6BVJ - chains A and B of the 3 polymer chains in the assembly; structure by X-ray diffraction, 1.75 A resolution.

[Chain A]
Protein: GTPase HRas
Organism: Homo sapiens
Reference sequence: P01112 (RASH_HUMAN); residues 1-166 here = UniProt positions 1-166
Chain sequence (167 residues; numbered 0 to 166; the number before each row is that of its first residue; numbering starts at 0):
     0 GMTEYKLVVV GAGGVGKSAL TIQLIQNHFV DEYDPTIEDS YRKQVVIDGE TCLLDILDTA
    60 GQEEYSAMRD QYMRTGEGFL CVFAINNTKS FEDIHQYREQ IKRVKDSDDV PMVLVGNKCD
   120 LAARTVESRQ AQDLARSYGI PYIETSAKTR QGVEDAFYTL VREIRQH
Not modelled in the structure: 0
Modified residues: Cys51 (S-hydroxycysteine; CSO)
Construct notes: expression tag (0)
Bound ions: Mg2+: Ser17, Thr35 (together with GMP-PNP)
Ligand contacts: GMP-PNP (GNP; phosphoaminophosphonic acid-guanylate ester): Ala11, Gly12, Gly13, Val14, Gly15, Lys16, Ser17, Ala18, Phe28, Val29, Asp30, Glu31, Tyr32, Asp33, Pro34, Thr35, Thr58, Ala59, Gly60, Gln61, Asn116, Lys117, Asp119, Leu120, Ser145, Ala146, Lys147
UniProt features mapped onto this chain:
  - region: His166 (Hypervariable region)
  - motif: Tyr32 to Tyr40 (Effector region)
  - binding site (GTP): Gly13 to Ala18, Val29 to Thr35, Ala59, Gly60, Asn116 to Asp119, Ser145 to Lys147
  - modified residue: Met1 (N-acetylmethionine), Thr2 (N-acetylthreonine), Cys118 (S-nitrosocysteine)
  - glycosylation: Thr35 (Microbial infection: O-linked (Glc) threonine)
  - natural variant: Gly12 (G12A: In CSTLO; G12C: In CSTLO; G12D: In CSTLO; G12E: In CSTLO; G12S: In CSTLO and CMEMS; G12V: In CSTLO, bladder carcinoma and CMEMS), Gly13 (G13C: In CSTLO; G13D: In CSTLO; G13R: In SFM), Gln22 (Q22K: In CMEMS), Glu37 (E37EE: In CSTLO), Thr58 (T58I: In CSTLO), Gln61 (Q61K: In NMTC2; Q61L: In melanoma), Glu63 (E63K: In CMEMS), Ser89 (S89C: Found in a patient with severe fetal hydrops and pleural effusion; uncertain significance), Lys117 (K117R: In CSTLO), Ala146 (A146T: In CSTLO; A146V: In CSTLO)
  - mutagenesis: Ser17 (S17N: Dominant negative. Prevents PLCE1 EGF-induced recruitment to plasma membrane. No effect on subcellular location of isoform 2), Asn26 (N26G: Loss of interaction with PLCE1; when associated with V-12), Val29 (V29A: No effect on interaction with PLCE1; when associated with V-12), Tyr32 (Y32F: Loss of interaction and recruitment to plasma membrane of PLCE1; when associated with V-12), Pro34 (P34G: No effect on interaction with PLCE1; when associated with V-12), Thr35 (T35S: Loss of interaction with PLCE1; when associated with V-12), Glu37 (E37G: No effect on interaction with PLCE1; when associated with V-12), Asp38 (D38N: No effect on interaction with PLCE1; when associated with V-12), Ser39 (S39C: No effect on interaction with PLCE1; when associated with V-12), Ala59 (A59T: Loss of GTPase activity and creation of an autophosphorylation site), Gln61 (Q61I: Moderately increased transformation of cultured cell lines; Q61R: Promotes interaction with SHOC2 and PP1C; Q61V: Strongly increased transformation of cultured cell lines), Ala83 (A83T: GTP-binding activity reduced by factor of 30), 4 further mutagenesis entries in UniProt

[Chain B]
Protein: Son of sevenless homolog 1
Organism: Homo sapiens
Reference sequence: Q07889 (SOS1_HUMAN); residue numbers follow UniProt; this construct covers 566-1046
Chain sequence (482 residues; numbered 565 to 1046; the number before each row is that of its first residue):
   565 GQMRLPSADV YRFAEPDSEE NIIFEENMQP KAGIPIIKAG TVIKLIERLT YHMYADPNFV
   625 RTFLTTYRSF CKPQELLSLI IERFEIPEPE PTEADRIAIE NGDQPLSAEL KRFRKEYIQP
   685 VQLRVLNVCR HWVEHHFYDF ERDAYLLQRM EEFIGTVRGK AMKKWVESIT KIIQRKKIAR
   745 DNGPGHNITF QSSPPTVEWH ISRPGHIETF DLLTLHPIEI ARQLTLLESD LYRAVQPSEL
   805 VGSVWTKEDK EINSPNLLKM IRHTTNLTLW FEKCIVETEN LEERVAVVSR IIEILQVFQE
   865 LNNFNGVLEV VSAMNSSPVY RLDHTFEQIP SRQKKILEEA HELSEDHYKK YLAKLRSINP
   925 PCVPFFGIYL TNILKTEEGN PEVLKRHGKE LINFSKRRKV AEITGEIQQY QNQPYCLRVE
   985 SDIKRFFENL NPMGNSMEKE FTDYLFNKSL EIEPRNPKPL PRFPKKYSYP LKSPGVRPSN
  1045 PR
Not modelled in the structure: 591-596, 744-750
Construct notes: expression tag (565)
Ligand contacts: EAS (5-chloro-N-{1-[(5-chloro-1H-indol-3-yl)methyl]piperidin-4-yl}-L-tryptophanamide): Met878, Asn879, Tyr884, Asp887, Phe890, Glu891, Lys898, Leu901, Glu902, His905

[Interface between chain A and chain B]
Contacting residue pairs (63):
  Met1(A) - Arg920(B)
  Gln22(A) - Thr753(B)
  Ile24(A) - Asn976(B)
  Gln25(A) - Ile752(B)
  Gln25(A) - Asn976(B)
  Asn26(A) - Asn751(B)
  Asn26(A) - Ile752(B)
  Asn26(A) - Thr753(B)  hydrogen bond (backbone-backbone)
  Asn26(A) - Phe754(B)
  Asn26(A) - Pro978(B)
  His27(A) - Asn751(B)  hydrogen bond (side chain-backbone)
  Glu31(A) - Arg739(B)
  Asp33(A) - Arg694(B)  hydrogen bond (backbone-side chain)
  Asp33(A) - Ser732(B)
  Asp33(A) - Ile736(B)
  Asp33(A) - Arg739(B)  salt bridge
  Pro34(A) - Arg694(B)
  Pro34(A) - Trp729(B)  hydrogen bond (backbone-side chain)
  Pro34(A) - Ser732(B)
  Thr35(A) - Trp729(B)  hydrogen bond (backbone-side chain)
  Ile36(A) - Leu687(B)
  Ile36(A) - Leu690(B)
  Ile36(A) - Asn691(B)
  Ile36(A) - Trp729(B)
  Glu37(A) - Ala619(B)
  Glu37(A) - Pro621(B)
  Glu37(A) - Asn691(B)  hydrogen bond (backbone-side chain)
  Glu37(A) - His695(B)
  Asp38(A) - Arg694(B)  salt bridge
  Asp38(A) - His695(B)  salt bridge
  Ser39(A) - Pro621(B)
  Ser39(A) - Asn622(B)  hydrogen bond
  Arg41(A) - Gln973(B)
  Lys42(A) - Gln973(B)
  Gln43(A) - Leu919(B)  hydrogen bond (side chain-backbone)
  Gln43(A) - Arg920(B)
  Gln43(A) - Ile922(B)  hydrogen bond (side chain-backbone)
  Gln43(A) - Pro924(B)
  Gln43(A) - Gln973(B)  hydrogen bond (backbone-side chain)
  Gln43(A) - Tyr974(B)  hydrogen bond
  Val44(A) - Asn923(B)
  Val45(A) - Ser921(B)
  Val45(A) - Ile922(B)
  Val45(A) - Asn923(B)  hydrogen bond (backbone-side chain)
  Thr50(A) - Arg920(B)
  Thr50(A) - Ser921(B)  hydrogen bond (side chain-backbone)
  Leu56(A) - Pro621(B)  hydrophobic
  Gln61(A) - Lys728(B)  hydrogen bond
  Gln61(A) - Trp729(B)
  Glu63(A) - Ala725(B)
  Glu63(A) - Lys728(B)  salt bridge
  Glu63(A) - Trp729(B)
  Ala66(A) - Lys679(B)
  Met67(A) - Pro684(B)  hydrophobic
  Met67(A) - Leu687(B)  hydrophobic
  Met67(A) - Arg688(B)
  Gln70(A) - Met617(B)
  Gln70(A) - Tyr618(B)
  Gln70(A) - Ala619(B)  hydrogen bond (side chain-backbone)
  Gln70(A) - Arg688(B)
  Arg149(A) - Thr753(B)
  Arg149(A) - Gln755(B)  hydrogen bond
  Glu153(A) - Gln755(B)
Also at the interface, not in a pair above, chain A (32 interface residues in all): Tyr64, Arg73, Lys147, Thr148
Also at the interface, not in a pair above, chain B (36 interface residues in all): Glu698, Gln977

[Overview]
32 residues of chain A and 36 residues of chain B are in contact, with 16 hydrogen bonds and 4 salt bridges.
Among the polar pairs are Asp33(A)-Arg739(B), Asp38(A)-Arg694(B) and Asp38(A)-His695(B). Chain A binds
GMP-PNP. Ligands of chain B: compound EAS.
Here chain A is GTPase HRas and chain B is Son of sevenless homolog 1, both from Homo sapiens. Entry 6BVJ
(Ras:SOS:Ras in complex with a small molecule activator) was determined by X-ray diffraction (same publication
as 6BVI, 6BVK, 6BVL and 6BVM).
